5NCH - chains A and B; structure by X-ray diffraction, 1.82 A resolution.

[Chain A (and B)]
Name: Leucine hydroxylase
Organism: Streptomyces sp. DSM 40835
Notes: chain B of this document is another copy of the same molecule, construct and numbering; everything in this record applies to it too
UniProt: A0A0E3URV8 (A0A0E3URV8_9ACTN); residues 1-265 here = UniProt positions 1-265
Amino-acid sequence (268 residues; row label = number of the first residue in the row; numbers below 1 keep their minus sign (Gly-2 is residue -2)):
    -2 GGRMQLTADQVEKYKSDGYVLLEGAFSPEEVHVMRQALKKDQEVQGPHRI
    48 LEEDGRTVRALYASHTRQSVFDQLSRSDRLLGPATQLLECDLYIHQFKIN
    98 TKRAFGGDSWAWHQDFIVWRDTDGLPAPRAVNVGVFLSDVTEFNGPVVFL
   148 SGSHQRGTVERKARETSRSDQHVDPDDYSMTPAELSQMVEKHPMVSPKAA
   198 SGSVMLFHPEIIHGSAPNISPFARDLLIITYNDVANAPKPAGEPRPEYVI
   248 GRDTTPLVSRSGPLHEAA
Not modelled in the structure: -2 to 0, 104, 159-176 (chain B: -2 to 0, 159-170)
Construct notes: expression tag (-2 to 0)
From the paper describing this entry:
  - conformationally variable residues (order/disorder transition): Lys159 to Ser176

[How chain A and chain B interact]
Contacting residue pairs (32; chain A residue first):
  Phe102(A) with Trp107(B), hydrophobic; Pro179(B), hydrophobic; Leu182(B), hydrophobic; Ser183(B)
  Asp105(A) with Gly104(B); Asp105(B); Ile216(B)
  Trp107(A) with Phe102(B), hydrophobic
  Glu139(A) with Ser193(B), hydrogen bond; Lys195(B), salt bridge
  Phe140(A) with Val145(B), hydrophobic; Met191(B); Ser193(B)
  Val145(A) with Phe140(B), hydrophobic
  Pro179(A) with Phe102(B), hydrophobic
  Leu182(A) with Phe102(B), hydrophobic
  Ser183(A) with Phe102(B); Pro218(B)
  Glu187(A) with Phe219(B)
  Met191(A) with Phe140(B); Ile216(B); Ser217(B)
  Ser193(A) with Glu139(B), hydrogen bond; Phe140(B)
  Lys195(A) with Glu139(B), salt bridge
  Pro214(A) with Pro214(B), hydrophobic; Ile216(B)
  Ile216(A) with Asp105(B); Met191(B); Ala213(B), hydrophobic; Pro214(B)
  Pro218(A) with Ser183(B)
Interface residues without a listed pair, chain A (21 interface residues in all): Trp109, Val186, Val192, Ala213, Ser217
Interface residues without a listed pair, chain B (22 interface residues in all): Trp109, Val186, Val192

[Overview]
21 residues of chain A face 22 of chain B across their interface; the contacts include 2 hydrogen bonds and 2
salt bridges. Polar pairs include Glu139(A)-Lys195(B) and Glu139(A)-Ser193(B). The paper reports
conformational variability at Lys159(A).
Both chains are Leucine hydroxylase (Streptomyces sp. DSM 40835). Entry 5NCH (GriE apo form) was determined by
X-ray diffraction, deposited together with 5NCJ.
